Entry 8K43 (electron microscopy, 3.00 A resolution); this record covers chains Z and A3 of the 12 polymer chains in the assembly.

[Chain Z]
Molecule: RNA-directed RNA polymerase (Fragment)
Source organism: Banna virus
Reference sequence: A0A2H4QGD3 (A0A2H4QGD3_9REOV); residue numbers follow UniProt; this construct covers 1-1219
Amino-acid sequence (1219 residues; row label = number of the first residue in the row):
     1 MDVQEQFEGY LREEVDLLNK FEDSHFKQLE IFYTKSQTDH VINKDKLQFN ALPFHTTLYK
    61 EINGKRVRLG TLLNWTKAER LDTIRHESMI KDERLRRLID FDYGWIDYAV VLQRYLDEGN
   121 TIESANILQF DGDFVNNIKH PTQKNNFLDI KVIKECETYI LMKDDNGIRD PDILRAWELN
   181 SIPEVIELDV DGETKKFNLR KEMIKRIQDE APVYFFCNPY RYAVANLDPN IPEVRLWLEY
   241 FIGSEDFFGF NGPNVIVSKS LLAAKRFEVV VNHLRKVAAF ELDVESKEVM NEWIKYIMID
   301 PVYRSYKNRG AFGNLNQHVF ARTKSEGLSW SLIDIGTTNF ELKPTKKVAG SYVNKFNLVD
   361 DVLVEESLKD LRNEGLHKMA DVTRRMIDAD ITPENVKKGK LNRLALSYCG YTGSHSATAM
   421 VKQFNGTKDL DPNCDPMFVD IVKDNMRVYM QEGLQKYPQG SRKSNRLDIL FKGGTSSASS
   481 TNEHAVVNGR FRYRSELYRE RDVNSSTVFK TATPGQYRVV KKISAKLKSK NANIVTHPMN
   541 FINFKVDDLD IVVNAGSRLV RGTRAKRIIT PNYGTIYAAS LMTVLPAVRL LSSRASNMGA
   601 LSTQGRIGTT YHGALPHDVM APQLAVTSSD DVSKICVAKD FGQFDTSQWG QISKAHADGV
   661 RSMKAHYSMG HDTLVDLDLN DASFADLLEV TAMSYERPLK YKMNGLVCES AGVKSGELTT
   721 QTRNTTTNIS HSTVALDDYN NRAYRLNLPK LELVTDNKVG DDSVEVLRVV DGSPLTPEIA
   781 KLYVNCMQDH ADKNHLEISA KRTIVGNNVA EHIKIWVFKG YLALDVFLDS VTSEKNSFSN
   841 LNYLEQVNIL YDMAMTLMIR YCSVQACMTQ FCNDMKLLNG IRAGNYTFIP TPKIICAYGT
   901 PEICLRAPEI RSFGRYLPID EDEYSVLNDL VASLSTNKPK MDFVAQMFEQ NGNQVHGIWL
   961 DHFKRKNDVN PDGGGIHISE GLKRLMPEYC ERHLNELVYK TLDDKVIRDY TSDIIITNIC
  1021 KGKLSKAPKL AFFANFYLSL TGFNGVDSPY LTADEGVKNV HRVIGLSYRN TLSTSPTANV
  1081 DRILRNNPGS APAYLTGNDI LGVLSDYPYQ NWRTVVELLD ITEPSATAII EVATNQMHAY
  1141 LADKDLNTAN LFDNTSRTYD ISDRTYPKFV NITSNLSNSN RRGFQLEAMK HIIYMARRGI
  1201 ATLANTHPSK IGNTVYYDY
Disordered / not traced: 1, 426-434, 474-478, 608-613
Differences from the reference sequence: conflict Val3 (Ile in A0A2H4QGD3), Glu8 (Asp in A0A2H4QGD3), Arg68 (Lys in A0A2H4QGD3), Ile1192 (Val in A0A2H4QGD3)

[Chain A3]
Molecule: VP2
Source organism: Banna virus
Reference sequence: Q9INH3 (Q9INH3_9REOV); numbering as in UniProt (aligned over 1-955)
Amino-acid sequence (955 residues; row label = number of the first residue in the row):
     1 MPRKKDQVTK NDDGNQTSDV QTQDFKTAVQ PDTNTAQLIK TYSNPKQRGD KGEIIYDGGL
    61 SSKLADVVDK TTEPHNADGA VKDGRIAPVK LDLEKQKLDK LKLFETSPFD PLTIKNNQDV
   121 VDKLYATQSS SIQEVVPTKT FATELQFGVT SEDMAKIYGA VAAVSKNVNS SVTYEVKRGT
   181 HELIKVPTIP HNLVLIQSDN GKHALIKEDL GQWPVETGIS LVNQAGVFAV QLANKLGIDK
   241 PFVLDAGSNY FTDTSFIDTR KYCTDGLSPR EIQKALNRQR AYYDRPELTI SENKTLLSQS
   301 IIYPDADGND VSIIFSGAMS HAIFTYAQSQ WNKNIIKLDD YIREITLTVP KQYRPRRFKE
   361 IEHTHGYVYR ELNQGSLLPL VDANLKESSS YYFKKLMSSI SNVPVDARTL QSATAALAAD
   421 TGQAVNRAQH VSMLTNRLTT ANAPTVRAIT VLTCMFKQFR IGMTYALDPN IMDVAAATCM
   481 LLFRPAQSIS DEQYRYCLQT MAVFLTNTTY DIVNNDTIDV LKMKLRNQGW PFVERYNAVE
   541 IDMSVEPLRS PGQVGRYYNP FNIDPLTKKH VEDRLEEFIN QVQVGRFRNA SGNAVGTTLA
   601 AFLRACRDKT SANWRGYSVL VSRYRSLIPN ELFESLRNIS GEYNINPQDE HSFFFALAQI
   661 NADDEFIGAI DKESAEYLDE YATLARDISN SLTLVKAAFG PLERTSGSII NHANNLNKVI
   721 NHVFADKPLI SETMLKILTI DGTTGKDGYR NWLDKLVGHN YPVYVEPVVN IMNFISARFV
   781 ADSSYFGYTN EIMIMPNHIN VPVDDRFGFR DSPFCTSLPR TIMGNDVRRI SYNVFSMMED
   841 IDDVISEGFI LYDAYFNFSY DIMTTDGVTR LKEDILIVTD TGNDIKPIHF YIYFENRNDK
   901 KLRYESKMNV SYRLYIKTPA CLLPLSDYMR AQHDYVSPSS SRVYIKDPAV VYTRS
Disordered / not traced: 1-181
Differences from the reference sequence: conflict Lys97 (Arg in Q9INH3)

[How chain Z and chain A3 interact]
Contacting residue pairs (22; chain Z residue first):
  Gln459(Z) - Ala441(A3)
  Arg462(Z) - Ser401(A3)  hydrogen bond (side chain-backbone)
  Arg462(Z) - Pro444(A3)
  His666(Z) - Lys394(A3)
  His666(Z) - Ser398(A3)  hydrogen bond (backbone-side chain)
  Tyr667(Z) - Ser398(A3)  hydrogen bond (backbone-side chain)
  Ser668(Z) - Ser398(A3)  hydrogen bond (backbone-side chain)
  Ser668(Z) - Glu673(A3)  hydrogen bond
  Met669(Z) - Asn402(A3)
  Lys966(Z) - Thr409(A3)  hydrogen bond (backbone-side chain)
  Asn967(Z) - Thr409(A3)
  Asn967(Z) - Gln411(A3)
  Arg1113(Z) - Gln423(A3)
  Arg1113(Z) - Val425(A3)
  Ile1121(Z) - Gln411(A3)
  Thr1122(Z) - Leu410(A3)
  Glu1123(Z) - Thr414(A3)
  Glu1123(Z) - Thr435(A3)
  Pro1124(Z) - Asn436(A3)
  Pro1124(Z) - Leu438(A3)
  Thr1127(Z) - Thr435(A3)
  Thr1127(Z) - Asn436(A3)
Interface residues without a listed pair, chain Z (20 interface residues in all): Pro458, Ala665, Val969, Tyr1109, Gln1110, Glu1117
Interface residues without a listed pair, chain A3 (20 interface residues in all): Ser399, Val403, Asn426, Ser432

[Overview]
Chain Z and chain A3 each contribute 20 residues to their interface; the contacts include 6 hydrogen bonds.
Among the polar pairs are Arg462(Z)-Ser401(A3), His666(Z)-Ser398(A3) and Tyr667(Z)-Ser398(A3).
Here chain Z is RNA-directed RNA polymerase (Fragment) and chain A3 is VP2, both from Banna virus. Entry 8K43
(In situ structure of RNA-dependent RNA polymerase in full BAV particles) was determined by electron
microscopy, deposited together with 8K42, 8K49 and 8K4A.
